6N3S - chain A; structure by X-ray diffraction, 1.19 A resolution.

Chain A:
Molecule: Cruzipain
From: Trypanosoma cruzi
Notes: EC 3.4.22.51; engineered mutation(s): 0
Reference sequence: P25779 (CYSP_TRYCR); residues 1-215 here correspond to UniProt positions 123-337 (UniProt number = residue number + 122)
Sequence (215 residues; numbered 1 to 215; the number before each row is that of its first residue):
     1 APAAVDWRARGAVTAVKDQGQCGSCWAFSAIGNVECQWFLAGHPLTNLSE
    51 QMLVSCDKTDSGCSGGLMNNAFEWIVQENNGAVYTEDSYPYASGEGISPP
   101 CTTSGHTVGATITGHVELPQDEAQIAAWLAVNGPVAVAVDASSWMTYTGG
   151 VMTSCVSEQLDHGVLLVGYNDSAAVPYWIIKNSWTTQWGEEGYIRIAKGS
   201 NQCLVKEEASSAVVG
Disulfides: C22-C63, C56-C101, C155-C203
Swiss-Prot annotation at these positions:
  - active site: C25, H162, N182
  - site: G215 (Cleavage)
  - glycosylation (N-linked (GlcNAc...) asparagine): N47, N170
What the authors report for this chain:
  - catalytic residues: C25, H162, N182 (citing earlier work)
  - conformationally variable residues: S142, M145, E208

Overview:
From UniProt: 3 active-site residues. From the paper: catalytic residues C25, H162 and N182; conformational
variability at S142, M145 and E208.
Chain A is Cruzipain (Trypanosoma cruzi); the structure, Crystal structure of apo-cruzain, was determined by
X-ray diffraction together with 6O2X from the same study.
